PDB entry 5M5S | X-ray diffraction, 1.88 A resolution | chains A and E of the 3 polymer chains in the assembly

== Chain A ==
Name: Clathrin heavy chain 1
From: Bos taurus
UniProt: P49951 (CLH1_BOVIN); residue numbers follow UniProt; this construct covers 1-363
Chain sequence (365 residues; row label = number of the first residue in the row; numbers below 1 keep their minus sign (Gly-1 is residue -1)):
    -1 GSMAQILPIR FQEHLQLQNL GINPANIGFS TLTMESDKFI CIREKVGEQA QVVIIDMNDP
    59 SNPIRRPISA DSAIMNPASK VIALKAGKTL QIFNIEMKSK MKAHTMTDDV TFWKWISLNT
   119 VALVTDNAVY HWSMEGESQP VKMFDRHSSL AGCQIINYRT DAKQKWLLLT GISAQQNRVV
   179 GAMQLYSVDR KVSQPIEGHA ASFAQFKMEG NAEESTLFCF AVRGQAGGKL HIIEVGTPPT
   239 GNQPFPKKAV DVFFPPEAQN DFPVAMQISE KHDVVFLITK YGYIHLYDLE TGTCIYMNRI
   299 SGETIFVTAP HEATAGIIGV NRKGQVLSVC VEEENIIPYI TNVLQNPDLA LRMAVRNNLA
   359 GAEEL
Disordered / not traced: -1 to 3
Sequence notes: expression tag (-1 to 0)
UniProt features mapped onto this chain:
  - region: Ala68 to Asp107 (WD40-like repeat 2), Thr302 to Glu330 (WD40-like repeat 7)
  - modified residue: Ala2 (N-acetylalanine), Ser67 (Phosphoserine), Thr105 (Phosphothreonine), Tyr184 (Phosphotyrosine)
Reported in the primary citation:
  - mutagenesis - Q89A/F91K, Q192Y: unchanged binding to GST-AmphCBM
  - mutagenesis - Q89A/F91K, Q192Y: unchanged binding to GST-Amph4T1
  - mutagenesis - Q89A/F91K, Q192Y: decreased binding to GST-AP2CBM
  - mutagenesis - Q89A/F91K/Q192Y: abolished binding to GST-AP2CBM
  - mutagenesis - Q152L/I154Q, I154Q: decreased binding to GST-Wbox
  - mutagenesis - E11K: decreased stability
  - mutagenesis - F9W: unchanged stability
  - mutagenesis - Q14D/Q16M/N17S: increased stability

== Chain E ==
Name: Amphiphysin
Notes: fragment: Clathrin-box motif
UniProt: P49418 (AMPH_HUMAN); residues 1-10 here correspond to UniProt positions 349-358 (UniProt number = residue number + 348)
Chain sequence (10 residues; each row starts with the number of its first residue):
     1 ETLLDLDFDP
Disordered / not traced: 8-10

== How chain A and chain E interact ==
Residue-residue contacts (24):
  Arg64(A) with Leu4(E); Asp5(E), hydrogen bond (side chain-backbone); Leu6(E); Asp7(E), hydrogen bond (side chain-backbone)
  Pro65(A) with Leu4(E); Asp5(E), hydrogen bond (backbone-backbone)
  Ile66(A) with Leu3(E); Leu4(E), hydrophobic
  Ser67(A) with Thr2(E); Leu3(E), hydrogen bond (backbone-backbone)
  Leu82(A) with Leu3(E); Leu4(E), hydrophobic
  Lys83(A) with Leu3(E)
  Ala84(A) with Leu3(E)
  Thr87(A) with Glu1(E), hydrogen bond; Leu3(E)
  Gln89(A) with Glu1(E), hydrogen bond (side chain-backbone); Thr2(E); Leu3(E), hydrogen bond (side chain-backbone)
  Phe91(A) with Thr2(E); Leu4(E), hydrophobic
  Lys96(A) with Leu6(E)
  Lys98(A) with Glu1(E), hydrogen bond (side chain-backbone); Thr2(E)
Other interface residues (no listed pair), chain A (17 interface residues in all): Val50, Ala68, Ile80, Ile93, Ser97

== Summary ==
17 residues of chain A and 7 residues of chain E are in contact; the contacts include 8 hydrogen bonds. Polar
contacts include Arg64(A)-Asp5(E), Arg64(A)-Asp7(E) and Thr87(A)-Glu1(E). From the paper: Q89A/F91K and Q192Y
of chain A reduce binding to GST-AP2CBM; Q152L/I154Q and I154Q of chain A reduce binding to GST-Wbox; 8
substitutions were tested in all.
Chain A is Clathrin heavy chain 1 (Bos taurus) and chain E is Amphiphysin; the structure, Clathrin heavy chain
N-terminal domain bound to amphiphysin clathrin-box motif, was determined by X-ray diffraction together with
5M5V, 5M61, 5M5T and 5M5R from the same study.
